Entry 5Y88 (electron microscopy, 3.46 A resolution); this record covers chains D and N of the 44 polymer chains in the assembly.

# Chain D
Molecule: U6 snRNA
From: Saccharomyces cerevisiae S288c
Sequence (112 nucleotides; numbered 1 to 112; the number before each row is that of its first residue):
     1 GUUCGCGAAGUAACCCUUCGUGGACAUUUGGUCAAUUUGAAACAAUACAG
    51 AGAUGAUCAGCAGUUCCCCUGCAUAAGGAUGAACCGUUUUACAAAGAGAU
   101 UUAUUUCGUUUU
Not modelled in the structure: 102-112
Metal / ion sites: Mg2+ site 1: C61, G77; Mg2+ site 2: G78, U80; Mg2+ site 3 near U80 (its only coordinating residue here); Mg2+ site 4 near G81 (its only coordinating residue here)

# Chain N
Molecule: Pre-mRNA-splicing factor CWC2
From: Saccharomyces cerevisiae (strain ATCC 204508 / S288c)
UniProtKB: Q12046 (CWC2_YEAST); residue numbers follow UniProt; this construct covers 1-339
Amino-acid sequence (339 residues; each row starts with the number of its first residue):
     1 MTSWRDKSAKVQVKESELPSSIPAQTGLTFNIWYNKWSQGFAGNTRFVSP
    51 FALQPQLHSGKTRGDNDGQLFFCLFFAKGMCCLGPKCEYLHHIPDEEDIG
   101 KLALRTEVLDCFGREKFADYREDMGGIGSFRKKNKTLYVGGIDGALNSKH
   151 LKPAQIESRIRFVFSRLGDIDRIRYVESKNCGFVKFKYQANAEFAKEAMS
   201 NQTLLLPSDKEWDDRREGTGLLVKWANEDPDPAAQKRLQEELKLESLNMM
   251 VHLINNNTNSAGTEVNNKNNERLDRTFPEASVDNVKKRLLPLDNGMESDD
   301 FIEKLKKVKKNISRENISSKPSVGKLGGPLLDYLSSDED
Not modelled in the structure: 262-339
Curated features (UniProtKB/Swiss-Prot):
  - zinc finger: Asp67 to Pro94 (C3H1-type)
  - modified residue (Phosphoserine): Ser335, Ser336
  - mutagenesis: Cys73 (C73Y: Inhibits cell growth), Gly79 (G79D: No effect. Synthetic lethal when associated with CLF1 lacking a TPR domain), Cys87 (C87H: Inhibits cell growth), Phe186 (F186D: Inhibits cell growth)
Metal / ion sites: Zn2+: Cys73, Cys81, Cys87, His91

# Interface between chain D and chain N
Contacting residue pairs (42):
  A34(D) - Phe72(N)  hydrogen bond to the base
  A34(D) - Cys73(N)  base contact
  A34(D) - Leu74(N)  hydrogen bond to the base
  A34(D) - Phe75(N)  base contact
  A34(D) - Tyr89(N)  stacking on the base
  A34(D) - Phe112(N)  hydrogen bond to the base
  A35(D) - Leu18(N)  base contact
  A35(D) - Phe75(N)  stacking on the base
  A35(D) - Met80(N)  base contact
  A35(D) - Cys81(N)  hydrogen bond to the base
  A35(D) - Cys82(N)  hydrogen bond to the base
  U36(D) - Pro19(N)  base contact
  U36(D) - Ser21(N)  phosphate contact
  U36(D) - Phe47(N)  base contact
  U37(D) - Arg46(N)  base contact
  U37(D) - Phe47(N)  hydrogen bond to the base
  U37(D) - Ser49(N)  base contact
  U37(D) - Asn201(N)  hydrogen bond to the sugar
  U38(D) - Arg121(N)  sugar contact
  U38(D) - Gly126(N)  phosphate contact
  U38(D) - Lys196(N)  hydrogen bond to the base
  U38(D) - Ser200(N)  hydrogen bond to the base
  U38(D) - Leu221(N)  base contact
  U38(D) - Leu222(N)  base contact
  U38(D) - Val223(N)  hydrogen bond to the base
  G39(D) - Phe117(N)  sugar contact
  G39(D) - Asp119(N)  hydrogen bond to the base
  G39(D) - Tyr120(N)  hydrogen bond to the base
  G39(D) - Arg121(N)  hydrogen bond to the sugar
  G39(D) - Gly126(N)  base contact
  G39(D) - Ile127(N)  hydrogen bond to the base
  G39(D) - Gly128(N)  base contact
  A40(D) - Arg121(N)  base contact
  A41(D) - Asn31(N)  base contact
  A41(D) - Tyr34(N)  base contact
  A41(D) - Lys36(N)  salt bridge to the phosphate
  A41(D) - Trp37(N)  hydrogen bond to the base
  A42(D) - Trp37(N)  hydrogen bond to the base
  A42(D) - Ser38(N)  hydrogen bond to the base
  C43(D) - Ser38(N)  base contact
  C43(D) - Gln39(N)  base contact
  A44(D) - Gly40(N)  base contact
Interface residues without a listed pair, chain D (12 interface residues in all): C33
Interface residues without a listed pair, chain N (43 interface residues in all): Pro23, Phe41, Val48, Pro50, Leu83, Glu115, Gly125, Glu197

# Overview
Chain D and chain N form an interface of 12 and 43 residues respectively; the contacts include 17 hydrogen
bonds, 1 salt bridge and 2 aromatic stacking contacts. Polar pairs include A34(D)-Phe72(N), A34(D)-Leu74(N)
and A34(D)-Phe112(N). Curated annotation (UniProt) lists 4 mutagenesis sites on chain N.
Chain D is U6 snRNA (Saccharomyces cerevisiae S288c) and chain N is Pre-mRNA-splicing factor CWC2
(Saccharomyces cerevisiae (strain ATCC 204508 / S288c)); the structure, Cryo-EM structure of the intron-lariat
spliceosome ready for disassembly from S.cerevisiae at 3.5 angstrom, was determined by electron microscopy.
